1ZK9 - chain A; structure by X-ray diffraction, 2.18 A resolution.

# Chain A
Protein: Transcription factor RelB
Organism: Mus musculus
Notes: fragment: dimerization domain
Reference sequence: Q04863 (RELB_MOUSE); residue numbers follow UniProt; this construct covers 277-378
Chain sequence (110 residues; numbered 269 to 378; the number before each row is that of its first residue):
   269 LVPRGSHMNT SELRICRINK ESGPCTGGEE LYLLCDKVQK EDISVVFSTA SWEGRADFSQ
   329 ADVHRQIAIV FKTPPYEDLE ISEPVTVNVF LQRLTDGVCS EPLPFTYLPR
Sequence notes: cloning artifact (269-276)
UniProt features mapped onto this chain:
  - mutagenesis: Ser-368 (S368A/E: Strongly reduces transcriptional activity and interaction with NFKB1/p50 and NFKB2/p52)

# Summary
UniProt lists one mutagenesis site.
Chain A is Transcription factor RelB (Mus musculus); the structure, NF-kB RelB forms an intertwined homodimer,
was determined by X-ray diffraction (same publication as 1ZKA).
